PDB entry 8OT1 | electron microscopy, 2.59 A resolution | chains A and B of the 12 polymer chains in the assembly

Chain A (and B):
Molecule: Amyloid-beta A4 protein
Source organism: Homo sapiens
Notes: chain B of this document is another copy of the same molecule, construct and numbering; everything in this record applies to it too
UniProt: B4DM00 (B4DM00_HUMAN); residues 1-40 here correspond to UniProt positions 430-469 (UniProt number = residue number + 429)
Chain sequence (40 residues; numbered 1 to 40; the number before each row is that of its first residue):
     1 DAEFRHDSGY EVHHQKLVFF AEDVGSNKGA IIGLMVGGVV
Disordered / not traced: 1-12
What the authors report for this chain:
  - conformationally variable residues (order/disorder transition): His13 to Val40

Chain A / chain B interface:
Residue-residue contacts - 20 pairs, chain A then chain B:
  Gln15(A) - Val40(B)
  Leu17(A) - Val40(B)  hydrophobic
  Phe19(A) - Leu34(B)
  Phe19(A) - Val36(B)  hydrophobic
  Phe20(A) - Leu34(B)
  Ala21(A) - Gly33(B)
  Ala21(A) - Leu34(B)  hydrophobic
  Val24(A) - Ile31(B)
  Val24(A) - Ile32(B)
  Gly25(A) - Ile31(B)
  Ile31(A) - Val24(B)
  Ile31(A) - Gly25(B)
  Ile32(A) - Val24(B)
  Gly33(A) - Ala21(B)
  Leu34(A) - Phe19(B)
  Leu34(A) - Phe20(B)
  Leu34(A) - Ala21(B)  hydrophobic
  Val36(A) - Phe19(B)  hydrophobic
  Val40(A) - Gln15(B)
  Val40(A) - Leu17(B)  hydrophobic

Overview:
Chain A and chain B each contribute 13 residues to their interface. The paper reports conformational
variability at His13(A).
Both chains are Amyloid-beta A4 protein (Homo sapiens). Entry 8OT1 (unseeded Abeta(1-40) amyloid fibril
(morphology i)) was determined by electron microscopy together with 8OT3 and 8OT4 from the same study.
